Entry 2X1F (X-ray diffraction, 1.60 A resolution); this record covers chains A and B.

[Chain A]
Molecule: mRNA 3'-end-processing protein RNA15
Organism: Saccharomyces cerevisiae
Notes: fragment: rna recognition module, residues 16-103
UniProtKB: P25299 (RNA15_YEAST); residue numbers follow UniProt; this construct covers 16-103
Amino-acid sequence (96 residues; each row starts with the number of its first residue):
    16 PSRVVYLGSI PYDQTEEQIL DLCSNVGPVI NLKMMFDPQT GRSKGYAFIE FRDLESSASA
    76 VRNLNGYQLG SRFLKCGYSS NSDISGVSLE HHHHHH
Unresolved in the structure: 110-111
What the authors report for this chain:
  - binding site for the 5-nt RNA strand (chain B): Tyr21, Ile25, Tyr27, Arg87, Tyr93
  - contacts within the chain: Ser24-Arg87 (hydrogen bond)
  - conformationally variable residues: Ser95 to Ser103

[Chain B]
Molecule: 5-nt RNA strand
Sequence (5 nucleotides; row label = number of the first residue in the row):
     1 GUUGU
Unresolved in the structure: 3-5

[Interface between chain A and chain B]
Residue-residue contacts - 9 pairs, chain A then chain B:
  Tyr21(A) - G1(B)  stacking on the base
  Phe63(A) - G1(B)  base contact
  Lys90(A) - U2(B)  phosphate contact
  Cys91(A) - G1(B)  sugar contact
  Gly92(A) - G1(B)  phosphate contact
  Tyr93(A) - G1(B)  hydrogen bond to the base
  Glu105(A) - G1(B)  hydrogen bond to the base
  His106(A) - G1(B)  hydrogen bond to the base
  His109(A) - G1(B)  stacking on the base
Other interface residues (no listed pair), chain A (10 interface residues in all): Ser94

[Summary]
10 residues of chain A face 2 of chain B across their interface, with 3 hydrogen bonds and 2 aromatic stacking
contacts. Polar contacts include Tyr93(A)-G1(B), Glu105(A)-G1(B) and His106(A)-G1(B). From the paper: a
binding site for the 5-nt RNA strand (chain B) at Tyr21(A), Ile25(A) and Tyr27(A) among others; conformational
variability at Ser95(A).
Chain A is mRNA 3'-end-processing protein RNA15 (Saccharomyces cerevisiae) and chain B is a 5-nt RNA strand;
the structure, Structure of Rna15 RRM with bound RNA (GU), was determined by X-ray diffraction together with
2X1A and 2X1B from the same study.
